9AW6 - chains D and E of the 28 polymer chains in the assembly; structure by X-ray diffraction, 3.44 A resolution.

[Chain D]
Name: Proteasome subunit alpha type-5
Organism: Saccharomyces cerevisiae
Reference sequence: P32379 (PSA5_YEAST); residues -7 to 252 here correspond to UniProt positions 1-260 (UniProt number = residue number + 8)
Amino-acid sequence (260 residues; row label = number of the first residue in the row; numbers below 1 keep their minus sign (Met-7 is residue -7)):
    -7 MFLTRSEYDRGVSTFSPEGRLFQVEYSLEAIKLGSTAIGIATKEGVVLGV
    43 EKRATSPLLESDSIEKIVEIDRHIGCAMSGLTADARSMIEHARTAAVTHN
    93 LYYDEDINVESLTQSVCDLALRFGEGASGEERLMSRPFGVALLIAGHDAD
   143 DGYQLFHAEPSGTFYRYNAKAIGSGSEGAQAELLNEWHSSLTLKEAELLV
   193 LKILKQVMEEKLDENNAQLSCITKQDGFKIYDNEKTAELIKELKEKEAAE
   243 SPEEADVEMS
Unresolved in the structure: -7 to -2, 118-122, 243-252

[Chain E]
Name: Proteasome subunit alpha type-6
Organism: Saccharomyces cerevisiae
Reference sequence: P40302 (PSA6_YEAST); residues 0-233 here correspond to UniProt positions 1-234 (UniProt number = residue number + 1)
Amino-acid sequence (234 residues; each row starts with the number of its first residue; numbering starts at 0):
     0 MFRNNYDGDTVTFSPTGRLFQVEYALEAIKQGSVTVGLRSNTHAVLVALK
    50 RNADELSSYQKKIIKCDEHMGLSLAGLAPDARVLSNYLRQQCNYSSLVFN
   100 RKLAVERAGHLLCDKAQKNTQSYGGRPYGVGLLIIGYDKSGAHLLEFQPS
   150 GNVTELYGTAIGARSQGAKTYLERTLDTFIKIDGNPDELIKAGVEAISQS
   200 LRDESLTVDNLSIAIVGKDTPFTIYDGEAVAKYI
Unresolved in the structure: 0-1
Curated features (UniProtKB/Swiss-Prot):
  - modified residue: Ser13 (Phosphoserine)
  - cross-link: Lys190 (Glycyl lysine isopeptide (Lys-Gly) (interchain with G-Cter in ubiquitin))

[Chain D / chain E interface]
Pairs across the interface - 46 pairs, chain D then chain E:
  Arg2(D) - Asp6(E)  salt bridge
  Ser5(D) - Arg125(E)
  Thr6(D) - Asp6(E)
  Thr6(D) - Gly7(E)
  Thr6(D) - Gln20(E)
  Phe7(D) - Gln20(E)  hydrogen bond (backbone-side chain)
  Phe7(D) - Tyr23(E)
  Phe7(D) - Leu76(E)  hydrophobic
  Phe7(D) - Arg125(E)
  Phe7(D) - Pro126(E)
  Ser8(D) - Tyr23(E)
  Pro9(D) - Tyr23(E)  hydrophobic
  Pro9(D) - Glu26(E)
  Glu10(D) - Glu26(E)
  Gly11(D) - Tyr23(E)
  Gly11(D) - Ala27(E)
  Leu13(D) - Arg125(E)
  Glu102(D) - Lys60(E)  salt bridge
  Gln106(D) - Arg81(E)
  Asp110(D) - Arg81(E)  salt bridge
  Leu113(D) - Pro78(E)  hydrophobic
  Leu113(D) - Arg125(E)
  Glu117(D) - Tyr122(E)  hydrogen bond
  Ser153(D) - Pro78(E)
  Gly154(D) - Pro78(E)
  Thr155(D) - Gln59(E)
  Phe156(D) - Gln59(E)
  Tyr157(D) - Arg50(E)
  Tyr157(D) - Ala52(E)
  Tyr157(D) - Ser57(E)
  Tyr157(D) - Gln59(E)
  Arg158(D) - Leu55(E)
  Arg158(D) - Ser56(E)
  Arg158(D) - Ser57(E)  hydrogen bond (backbone-backbone)
  Tyr159(D) - Ala52(E)
  Tyr159(D) - Asp53(E)
  Tyr159(D) - Leu55(E)
  Tyr159(D) - Ser56(E)
  Asn160(D) - Leu55(E)  hydrogen bond (backbone-backbone)
  Ala161(D) - Leu55(E)
  Gln172(D) - Asp53(E)  hydrogen bond
  Gln172(D) - Leu55(E)
  Leu175(D) - Leu55(E)
  Leu176(D) - Glu54(E)
  Leu176(D) - Leu55(E)  hydrophobic
  Trp179(D) - Leu55(E)  hydrophobic
Other interface residues (no listed pair), chain D (28 interface residues in all): Gly3
Other interface residues (no listed pair), chain E (29 interface residues in all): Arg2, Ala24, Gln30, Asn51, Ala77, Asp79, Gly123, Gly128

[Summary]
Chain D and chain E form an interface of 28 and 29 residues respectively, with 5 hydrogen bonds and 3 salt
bridges. Polar contacts include Arg2(D)-Asp6(E), Glu102(D)-Lys60(E) and Asp110(D)-Arg81(E).
Chain D is Proteasome subunit alpha type-5 and chain E is Proteasome subunit alpha type-6, both from
Saccharomyces cerevisiae; the structure, Yeast 20S proteasome soaked with MA9 fraction EF2, was determined by
X-ray diffraction, deposited together with 9C97, 9C98, 9AW3, 9AW5 and 9AW7.
